8RPJ - chains A and B; structure by X-ray diffraction, 1.90 A resolution.

== Chain A (and B) ==
Name: Thiamine pyrophosphate-binding protein
From: Janthinobacterium sp. HH01
Notes: EC 2.2.1.6; chain B of this document is another copy of the same molecule, construct and numbering; everything in this record applies to it too
Sequence (619 residues; each row starts with the number of its first residue; numbering starts at 0):
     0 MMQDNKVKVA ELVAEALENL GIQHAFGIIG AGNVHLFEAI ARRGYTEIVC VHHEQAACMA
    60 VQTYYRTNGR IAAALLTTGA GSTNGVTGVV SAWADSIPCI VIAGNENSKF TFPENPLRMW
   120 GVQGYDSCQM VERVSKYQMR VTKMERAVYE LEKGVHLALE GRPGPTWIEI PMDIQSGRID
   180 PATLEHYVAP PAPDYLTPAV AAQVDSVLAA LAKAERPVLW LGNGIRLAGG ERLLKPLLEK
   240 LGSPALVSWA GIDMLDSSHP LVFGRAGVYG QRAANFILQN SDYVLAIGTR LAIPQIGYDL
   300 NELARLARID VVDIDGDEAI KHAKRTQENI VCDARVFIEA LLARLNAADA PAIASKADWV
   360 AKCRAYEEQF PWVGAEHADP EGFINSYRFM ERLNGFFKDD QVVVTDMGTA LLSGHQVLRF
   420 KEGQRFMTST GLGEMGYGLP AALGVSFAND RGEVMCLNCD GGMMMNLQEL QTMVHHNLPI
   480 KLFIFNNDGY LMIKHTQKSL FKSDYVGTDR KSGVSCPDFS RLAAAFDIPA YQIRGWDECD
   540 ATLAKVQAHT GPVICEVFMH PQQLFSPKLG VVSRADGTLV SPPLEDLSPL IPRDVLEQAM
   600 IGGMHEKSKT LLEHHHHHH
Not modelled in the structure: 0-2, 574-576, 611-618 (chain B: 0-2, 611-618)
Ion coordination: Mg2+: Asp459, Asn486, Gly488 (together with thiamine diphosphate)
Small-molecule neighbours:
  - FAD (flavin-adenine dinucleotide): Asp94, Ser95, Gly160, Arg161, Pro162, Gly221, Asn222, Gly223, Leu226, Ala227, Ser247, Trp248, Ala249, Gly250, Ala265, Gly266, Val267, Tyr268, Gly269, Gly287, Thr288, Arg289, Leu290, Ala291, Pro293, Gln294, Asp312, Ile313, Asp314, Glu317, Cys331, Asp332, Ala333, Leu410, Leu411, Thr429, Gly430, Met491
  - thiamine diphosphate (TPP), molecule 1: Ile27, Ile28, Gly29, Glu53, Thr76, Ala79, Gly80, Asn83
  - thiamine diphosphate (TPP), molecule 2: Gly407, Thr408, Gly432, Glu433, Met434, Cys458, Asp459, Gly460, Gly461, Met464, Asn486, Gly488, Tyr489, Leu490, Met491, Ile492, Phe564

== Interface between chain A and chain B ==
Contacting residue pairs (145):
  Lys7(A) with Phe500(B)
  Ile27(A) with Met464(B), hydrophobic
  Ile28(A) with Tyr489(B), hydrophobic; Ile492(B), hydrophobic; Gln496(B); Val505(B); Gly506(B)
  Gly29(A) with Ile492(B)
  Val33(A) with Gln496(B); Leu499(B), hydrophobic
  His34(A) with Leu499(B); Phe500(B)
  Phe36(A) with Val505(B)
  Glu37(A) with Phe500(B); Ser502(B), hydrogen bond; Val505(B)
  Ala40(A) with Val505(B), hydrophobic
  Cys49(A) with Gly506(B); Gly512(B); Val513(B), hydrophobic
  His51(A) with Met463(B); Met464(B); Ser514(B), hydrogen bond (side chain-backbone)
  His52(A) with Gln54(B); Met464(B)
  Glu53(A) with Met464(B)
  Gln54(A) with His52(B); Asn83(B), hydrogen bond
  Gly78(A) with Leu431(B)
  Ala79(A) with Thr86(B); Leu431(B); Glu433(B)
  Thr82(A) with Thr86(B), hydrogen bond; Val89(B)
  Asn83(A) with Gln54(B), hydrogen bond; Thr86(B), hydrogen bond; Met464(B)
  Val85(A) with Met129(B), hydrophobic
  Thr86(A) with Thr82(B), hydrogen bond; Asn83(B), hydrogen bond
  Val89(A) with Thr82(B); Met118(B), hydrophobic
  Trp92(A) with Arg117(B), hydrogen bond (backbone-side chain); Met118(B)
  Ala93(A) with Met118(B), hydrophobic
  Ser95(A) with Arg117(B)
  Phe109(A) with Ile292(B), hydrophobic
  Pro112(A) with Arg132(B), hydrogen bond (backbone-side chain)
  Pro115(A) with Asp316(B)
  Leu116(A) with Asp316(B); Glu317(B); Lys320(B)
  Arg117(A) with Trp92(B), hydrogen bond (backbone-side chain); Ser95(B); Lys135(B); Arg161(B), hydrogen bond (side chain-backbone); Pro162(B), hydrogen bond (side chain-backbone)
  Met118(A) with Val89(B), hydrophobic; Trp92(B); Ala93(B), hydrophobic; Leu431(B), hydrophobic
  Gly120(A) with Ile292(B)
  Val121(A) with Gly430(B)
  Gln122(A) with Gly430(B); Leu431(B)
  Gln128(A) with Gln128(B), hydrogen bond (side chain-backbone); Arg132(B)
  Met129(A) with Val85(B), hydrophobic; Met129(B); Val133(B), hydrophobic
  Arg132(A) with Pro112(B); Gln128(B)
  Val133(A) with Met129(B), hydrophobic
  Lys135(A) with Arg117(B)
  Arg161(A) with Arg117(B), hydrogen bond (backbone-side chain)
  Pro162(A) with Arg117(B), hydrogen bond (backbone-side chain)
  Ile292(A) with Phe109(B), hydrophobic; Gly120(B)
  Asp316(A) with Pro115(B); Leu116(B)
  Lys320(A) with Leu116(B)
  Gly430(A) with Val121(B); Gln122(B)
  Leu431(A) with Gly78(B); Ala79(B); Met118(B), hydrophobic; Gln122(B)
  Glu433(A) with Ala79(B)
  Met463(A) with His51(B); Gln467(B); Gln470(B)
  Met464(A) with Ile27(B), hydrophobic; His51(B); His52(B)
  Gln467(A) with Met463(B)
  Gln470(A) with Met463(B); Ser514(B), hydrogen bond; Cys515(B); Pro516(B)
  His474(A) with Arg509(B); Gly512(B); Ser514(B), hydrogen bond
  Tyr489(A) with Ile27(B); Ile28(B), hydrophobic
  Ile492(A) with Ile28(B), hydrophobic
  Gln496(A) with Ile28(B); Val33(B)
  Leu499(A) with Val33(B), hydrophobic; His34(B)
  Phe500(A) with Lys7(B); His34(B); Glu37(B)
  Ser502(A) with Glu37(B), hydrogen bond; Arg41(B), hydrogen bond
  Asp503(A) with Arg41(B), hydrogen bond (backbone-side chain)
  Val505(A) with Ile28(B); Phe36(B); Glu37(B); Ala40(B), hydrophobic; Arg41(B)
  Gly506(A) with Ile28(B); Cys49(B)
  Arg509(A) with His474(B)
  Gly512(A) with Cys49(B); His474(B)
  Val513(A) with Cys49(B), hydrophobic; His474(B)
  Ser514(A) with His51(B), hydrogen bond (backbone-side chain); Gln470(B), hydrogen bond; His474(B), hydrogen bond
  Cys515(A) with Gln470(B)
  Pro516(A) with Gln470(B); Phe525(B), hydrophobic
  Arg520(A) with Ala523(B), hydrogen bond (side chain-backbone); Ala524(B); Asp526(B), salt bridge
  Leu521(A) with Leu521(B), hydrophobic; Ala524(B); Phe525(B), hydrophobic
  Ala523(A) with Arg520(B), hydrogen bond (backbone-side chain)
  Ala524(A) with Arg520(B); Leu521(B), hydrophobic
  Phe525(A) with Pro516(B), hydrophobic; Leu521(B), hydrophobic
  Asp526(A) with Arg520(B), salt bridge
Other interface residues (no listed pair), chain A (83 interface residues in all): Ala30, Val50, Glu131, Gly163, Pro293, Glu317, Gly432, Leu466, His475, Thr495, Thr507
Other interface residues (no listed pair), chain B (81 interface residues in all): Gly29, Ala30, Val50, Glu131, Gly163, Pro293, Gly432, Leu466, Asp503, Thr507

== In short ==
83 residues of chain A face 81 of chain B across their interface, with 26 hydrogen bonds and 2 salt bridges.
Polar pairs include Arg520(A)-Asp526(B), Glu37(A)-Ser502(B) and His51(A)-Ser514(B). Chain A binds thiamine
diphosphate and flavin-adenine dinucleotide. Asp459(A), Asn486(A) and Gly488(A) form the Mg2+ site.
Both chains are Thiamine pyrophosphate-binding protein (Janthinobacterium sp. HH01). Entry 8RPJ (JanthE from
Janthinobacterium sp. HH01) was determined by X-ray diffraction (same publication as 8RPH and 8RPI).
